Entry 6O7E (electron microscopy, 3.20 A resolution); this record covers chains C and H of the 8 polymer chains in the assembly.

Chain C:
Molecule: Csm3
Organism: Thermococcus onnurineus (strain NA1)
UniProtKB: B6YWC0 (B6YWC0_THEON); residue numbers follow UniProt; this construct covers 1-290
Sequence (291 residues; each row starts with the number of its first residue; numbering starts at 0):
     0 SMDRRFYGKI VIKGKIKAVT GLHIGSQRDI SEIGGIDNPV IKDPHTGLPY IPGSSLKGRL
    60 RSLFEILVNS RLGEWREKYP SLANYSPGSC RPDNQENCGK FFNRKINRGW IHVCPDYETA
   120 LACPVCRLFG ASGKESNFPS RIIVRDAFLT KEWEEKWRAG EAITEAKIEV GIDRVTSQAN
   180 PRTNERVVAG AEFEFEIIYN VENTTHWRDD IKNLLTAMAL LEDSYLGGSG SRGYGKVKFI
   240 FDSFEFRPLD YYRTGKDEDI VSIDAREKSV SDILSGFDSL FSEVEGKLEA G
Not modelled in the structure: 0-3, 28-33, 288-290
Construct notes: expression tag (0)
Metal / ion sites: Zn2+: His111, Cys113, Cys122, Cys125

Chain H:
Molecule: 40-nt RNA strand
Sequence (40 nucleotides; numbered 1 to 40; the number before each row is that of its first residue):
     1 CCCUGGCGCC CAAUACGCAA ACCGCCUCUG CCCGCGGGCG
Not modelled in the structure: 1-16, 36-40

Chain C / chain H interface:
Residue-residue contacts - 11 pairs, chain C then chain H:
  Asn37(C) - C31(H)  base contact
  Asn106(C) - C35(H)  sugar contact
  Arg107(C) - G34(H)  hydrogen bond to the sugar
  Arg107(C) - C35(H)  hydrogen bond to the sugar
  Ile167(C) - G30(H)  base contact
  Ala178(C) - U29(H)  hydrogen bond to the sugar
  Asn179(C) - U29(H)  hydrogen bond to the sugar
  Pro180(C) - U29(H)  base contact
  Pro180(C) - G30(H)  hydrogen bond to the sugar
  Arg181(C) - C31(H)  base contact
  Asn183(C) - C31(H)  base contact

Summary:
The interface between chain C and chain H involves 9 residues on one side and 5 on the other; the contacts
include 5 hydrogen bonds. Among the polar pairs are Arg107(C)-G34(H), Arg107(C)-C35(H) and Ala178(C)-U29(H).
His111(C), Cys113(C), Cys122(C) and Cys125(C) coordinate Zn2+.
Here chain C is Csm3 (Thermococcus onnurineus (strain NA1)) and chain H is a 40-nt RNA strand. Entry 6O7E
(Cryo-EM structure of Csm-crRNA-target RNA ternary complex in complex with AMPPNP in type III-A CRISPR-Cas
system) was determined by electron microscopy (same publication as 6O73, 6O74, 6O75, 6O78, 6O79, 6O7B and 3
further entries).
